PDB entry 6FOS | X-ray diffraction, 4.00 A resolution | chains C and D of the 15 polymer chains in the assembly

[Chain C]
Protein: Photosystem I iron-sulfur center
Organism: Cyanidioschyzon merolae (strain 10D)
Notes: EC 1.97.1.12
UniProt: Q85G47 (PSAC_CYAM1); residue numbers follow UniProt; this construct covers 2-81
Amino-acid sequence (80 residues; numbered 2 to 81; the number before each row is that of its first residue):
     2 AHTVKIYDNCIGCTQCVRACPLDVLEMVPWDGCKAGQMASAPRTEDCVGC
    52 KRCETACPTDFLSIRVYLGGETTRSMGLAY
Residues lining bound ligands:
  - 4Fe-4S cluster (SF4), molecule 1: Asn-10, Cys-11, Ile-12, Gly-13, Cys-14, Thr-15, Gln-16, Cys-17, Met-28, Ala-40, Cys-58, Pro-59, Ser-64, Ile-65
  - 4Fe-4S cluster (SF4), molecule 2: Cys-21, Pro-22, Val-25, Leu-26, Cys-48, Val-49, Gly-50, Cys-51, Lys-52, Arg-53, Cys-54, Val-67
UniProt features mapped onto this chain:
  - binding site ([4Fe-4S] cluster): Cys-11, Cys-14, Cys-17, Cys-21, Cys-48, Cys-51, Cys-54, Cys-58

[Chain D]
Protein: Photosystem I p700 chlorophyll A apoprotein A2
Organism: Cyanidioschyzon merolae (strain 10D)
UniProt: Q85FY0 (Q85FY0_CYAM1); residue numbers follow UniProt; this construct covers 6-129
Amino-acid sequence (124 residues; numbered 6 to 129; the number before each row is that of its first residue):
     6 MPSPSFLGSTGGWLRCAETEEKYAMTWSSDQQHIFEMPTGGAAVMNSGDN
    56 LLYLARKEQALALATQLRTQFKIQDYKIYRIFPSGEVQYLHPKDGVLPYQ
   106 VNKGREQVGRVKSTIGKNVNPAQV

[Chain C / chain D interface]
Pairs across the interface - 57 pairs, chain C then chain D:
  Val-5(C) / Val-113(D)
  Lys-6(C) / Val-113(D)
  Lys-6(C) / Arg-115(D)
  Ile-7(C) / Val-113(D)
  Ile-7(C) / Arg-115(D)
  Tyr-8(C) / Arg-115(D)
  Tyr-8(C) / Thr-119(D)
  Asp-9(C) / Lys-117(D)
  Asp-9(C) / Thr-119(D)
  Asn-10(C) / Thr-119(D)  hydrogen bond
  Thr-15(C) / Pro-103(D)
  Val-18(C) / Pro-103(D)  hydrophobic
  Arg-19(C) / Arg-73(D)
  Arg-19(C) / Pro-103(D)
  Arg-19(C) / Tyr-104(D)
  Pro-22(C) / Glu-63(D)
  Pro-22(C) / Leu-66(D)
  Leu-23(C) / Lys-62(D)
  Leu-23(C) / Leu-66(D)  hydrophobic
  Asp-24(C) / Leu-102(D)
  Glu-27(C) / Lys-98(D)  salt bridge
  Glu-27(C) / Leu-102(D)
  Glu-27(C) / Arg-110(D)  salt bridge
  Met-28(C) / Lys-98(D)
  Met-28(C) / Leu-102(D)
  Met-28(C) / Pro-103(D)
  Met-28(C) / Gln-105(D)
  Met-28(C) / Val-106(D)
  Val-29(C) / Gln-105(D)
  Val-29(C) / Gly-109(D)
  Val-29(C) / Arg-110(D)
  Pro-30(C) / Gln-105(D)
  Pro-30(C) / Val-106(D)
  Pro-30(C) / Gly-109(D)
  Gly-37(C) / Gln-105(D)
  Gln-38(C) / Gln-105(D)
  Ser-41(C) / Arg-110(D)
  Ser-41(C) / Glu-111(D)
  Ser-41(C) / Gln-112(D)  hydrogen bond (side chain-backbone)
  Ala-42(C) / Gln-112(D)
  Pro-43(C) / Gln-112(D)
  Arg-44(C) / Leu-102(D)
  Glu-46(C) / Tyr-94(D)
  Asp-47(C) / Lys-62(D)  salt bridge
  Arg-53(C) / Glu-63(D)  salt bridge
  Phe-62(C) / Thr-119(D)
  Arg-66(C) / Arg-115(D)
  Tyr-68(C) / Arg-115(D)  hydrogen bond
  Tyr-68(C) / Asn-123(D)
  Thr-74(C) / Glu-25(D)
  Arg-75(C) / Glu-26(D)  salt bridge
  Arg-75(C) / Tyr-84(D)  hydrogen bond
  Gly-78(C) / Arg-61(D)  hydrogen bond (backbone-side chain)
  Leu-79(C) / Arg-61(D)
  Ala-80(C) / Ala-60(D)  hydrophobic
  Ala-80(C) / Arg-61(D)
  Tyr-81(C) / Cys-21(D)  hydrogen bond (backbone-side chain)
Also at the interface, not in a pair above, chain C (36 interface residues in all): Met-39, Ala-40
Also at the interface, not in a pair above, chain D (30 interface residues in all): Ile-86, Asn-107, Lys-108, Ser-118

[Overview]
The interface between chain C and chain D involves 36 residues on one side and 30 on the other; the contacts
include 6 hydrogen bonds and 5 salt bridges. Polar pairs include Glu-27(C)/Lys-98(D), Glu-27(C)/Arg-110(D) and
Asp-47(C)/Lys-62(D). Chain C binds 4Fe-4S cluster.
Chain C is Photosystem I iron-sulfur center and chain D is Photosystem I p700 chlorophyll A apoprotein A2,
both from Cyanidioschyzon merolae (strain 10D); the structure, Cyanidioschyzon merolae photosystem I, was
determined by X-ray diffraction.
